7GXJ - chains A and D; structure by X-ray diffraction, 1.95 A resolution.

== Chain A ==
Name: B-cell lymphoma 6 protein
Source organism: Homo sapiens
UniProt: P41182 (BCL6_HUMAN); residue numbers follow UniProt; this construct covers 5-129
Amino-acid sequence (128 residues; each row starts with the number of its first residue):
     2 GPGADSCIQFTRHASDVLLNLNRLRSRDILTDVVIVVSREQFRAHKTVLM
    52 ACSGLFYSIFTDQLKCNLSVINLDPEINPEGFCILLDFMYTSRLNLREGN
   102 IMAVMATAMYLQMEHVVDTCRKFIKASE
Not modelled in the structure: 2-6
Differences from the reference sequence: expression tag (2-4)
Ligand contacts: A1ACB (5-{[5-chloro-2-(methylsulfanyl)pyrimidin-4-yl]amino}-1,3-dihydro-2H-indol-2-one): N21, R24, L25, M51, A52, C53, S54, G55, Y58, Q113, M114, E115
Swiss-Prot annotation at these positions:
  - mutagenesis: N21 (N21K: Abolishes interaction with NCOR2 and HDAC2, no effect on interaction with CTBP1 and transcriptional autoinhibition; when associated with A-116 and 376-Q--Q-379), S59 (S59A: Abolished ubiquitination by the SCF(FBXL17) complex), H116 (H116A: Abolishes interaction with NCOR2 and HDAC2, no effect on interaction with CTBP1 and transcriptional autoinhibition; when associated with K-21 and 376-Q--Q-379)

== Chain D ==
Name: WVIP tetrapeptide
Amino-acid sequence (6 residues; each row starts with the number of its first residue; numbering starts at 0):
     0 XWVIPA
Modified residues: ACE (acetyl group) at position 0

== Interface between chain A and chain D ==
Residue-residue contacts (11):
  C8(A) with P4(D)
  I9(A) with W1(D), hydrophobic; V2(D)
  Q10(A) with ACE_0(D); W1(D); V2(D), hydrogen bond (backbone-backbone); P4(D)
  F11(A) with ACE_0(D); W1(D)
  T12(A) with ACE_0(D), hydrogen bond (backbone-backbone); V2(D)
Other interface residues (no listed pair), chain D (5 interface residues in all): I3

== Overview ==
The chain A/chain D interface involves 5 residues from each chain; the contacts include 2 hydrogen bonds.
Backbone hydrogen bonds pair Q10(A)-V2(D) and T12(A)-ACE_0(D). Bound to chain A: compound A1ACB. From UniProt:
3 mutagenesis sites on chain A.
Here chain A is B-cell lymphoma 6 protein (Homo sapiens) and chain D is WVIP tetrapeptide. Entry 7GXJ (Crystal
Structure of B-cell lymphoma 6 protein BTB domain in complex with ligand 8 at 18.10 ...) was determined by
X-ray diffraction together with 7GUD, 7GUE, 7GUF, 7GUG, 7GUH, 7GUI and 126 further entries from the same
study.
